PDB entry 4JYG | X-ray diffraction, 2.35 A resolution | chains A and G of the 4 polymer chains in the assembly

Chain A:
Molecule: Retinoic acid receptor beta
Source organism: Homo sapiens
Notes: fragment: Ligand binding domain
UniProtKB: P10826 (RARB_HUMAN); residues 169-414 here correspond to UniProt positions 176-421 (UniProt number = residue number + 7)
Amino-acid sequence (267 residues; row label = number of the first residue in the row):
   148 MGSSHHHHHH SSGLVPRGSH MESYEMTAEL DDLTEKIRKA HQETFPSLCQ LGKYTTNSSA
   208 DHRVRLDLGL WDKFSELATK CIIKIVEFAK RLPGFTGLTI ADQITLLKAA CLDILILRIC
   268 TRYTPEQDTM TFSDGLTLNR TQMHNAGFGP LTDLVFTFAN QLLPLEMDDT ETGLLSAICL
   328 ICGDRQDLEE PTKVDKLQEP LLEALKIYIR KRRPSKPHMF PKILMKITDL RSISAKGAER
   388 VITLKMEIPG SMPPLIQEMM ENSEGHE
Not modelled in the structure: 148-169, 409-414
Sequence notes: expression tag (148-168)
Residues lining bound ligands: 1NY (4-{[(5,5-dimethyl-8-phenyl-5,6-dihydronaphthalen-2-yl)carbonyl]amino}benzoic acid): Phe192, Trp218, Phe221, Leu224, Ala225, Cys228, Leu259, Leu262, Ile263, Arg265, Ile266, Arg269, Phe279, Ser280, Phe295, Val302, Ile380, Gly384, Arg387, Val388, Leu391, Met399, Ile403, Met407

Chain G:
Molecule: Steroid Receptor Coactivator 1
Notes: EC 2.3.1.48
UniProtKB: Q15788 (NCOA1_HUMAN); residues 629-641 here correspond to UniProt positions 686-698 (UniProt number = residue number + 57)
Amino-acid sequence (13 residues; numbered 629 to 641; the number before each row is that of its first residue):
   629 RHKILHRLLQ EGS
Not modelled in the structure: 640-641
Curated features (UniProtKB/Swiss-Prot):
  - motif: Leu633 to Leu637 (LXXLL motif 4)
  - modified residue: Ser641 (Phosphoserine)
Residues lining bound ligands: citrate anion (FLC): His630, Lys631, Ile632, Arg635

How chain A and chain G interact:
Residue-residue contacts - 19 pairs, chain A then chain G:
  Val233(A) - Leu633(G)  hydrophobic
  Lys237(A) - Leu636(G)  hydrogen bond (side chain-backbone)
  Lys237(A) - Leu637(G)  hydrogen bond (side chain-backbone)
  Lys237(A) - Glu639(G)
  Ile247(A) - His634(G)
  Gln250(A) - Leu637(G)
  Ile251(A) - Leu633(G)  hydrophobic
  Ile251(A) - His634(G)
  Ile251(A) - Leu637(G)  hydrophobic
  Pro401(A) - His630(G)
  Pro401(A) - Ile632(G)  hydrophobic
  Leu402(A) - Ile632(G)
  Leu402(A) - Leu636(G)  hydrophobic
  Gln404(A) - His630(G)  hydrogen bond
  Glu405(A) - His630(G)
  Glu405(A) - Ile632(G)
  Glu405(A) - Leu633(G)  hydrogen bond (side chain-backbone)
  Met406(A) - Leu633(G)  hydrophobic
  Glu408(A) - His630(G)
Also at the interface, not in a pair above, chain A (14 interface residues in all): Ile230, Leu254, Lys255

In short:
14 residues of chain A and 7 residues of chain G are in contact, with 4 hydrogen bonds. Polar pairs include
Lys237(A)-Leu636(G), Lys237(A)-Leu637(G) and Gln404(A)-His630(G). Bound to chain A: compound 1NY. Ligands of
chain G: citrate anion.
Chain A is Retinoic acid receptor beta (Homo sapiens) and chain G is Steroid Receptor Coactivator 1; the
structure, Crystal structure of RARbeta LBD in complex with agonist BMS411
[4-{[(5,5-dimethyl-8-phenyl-5,6-dihydronaphthalen-2-yl)carbonyl]amino}benzoic acid], was determined by X-ray
diffraction together with 4JYH and 4JYI from the same study.
